Entry 6S8K (X-ray diffraction, 1.52 A resolution); this record covers chains B and F of the 3 polymer chains in the assembly.

# Chain B
Molecule: Tubulin beta-2B chain
From: Bos taurus
UniProt: Q6B856 (TBB2B_BOVIN); the author numbering skips numbers that UniProt does not, so the offset changes along the chain: 1-42 = UniProt 1-42; 45-360 = UniProt 43-358; 369-455 = UniProt 359-445
Amino-acid sequence (445 residues; numbered 1 to 455; 10 numbers in that range are skipped by the numbering (no residue carries them; nothing is unmodelled there); the number before each row is that of its first residue):
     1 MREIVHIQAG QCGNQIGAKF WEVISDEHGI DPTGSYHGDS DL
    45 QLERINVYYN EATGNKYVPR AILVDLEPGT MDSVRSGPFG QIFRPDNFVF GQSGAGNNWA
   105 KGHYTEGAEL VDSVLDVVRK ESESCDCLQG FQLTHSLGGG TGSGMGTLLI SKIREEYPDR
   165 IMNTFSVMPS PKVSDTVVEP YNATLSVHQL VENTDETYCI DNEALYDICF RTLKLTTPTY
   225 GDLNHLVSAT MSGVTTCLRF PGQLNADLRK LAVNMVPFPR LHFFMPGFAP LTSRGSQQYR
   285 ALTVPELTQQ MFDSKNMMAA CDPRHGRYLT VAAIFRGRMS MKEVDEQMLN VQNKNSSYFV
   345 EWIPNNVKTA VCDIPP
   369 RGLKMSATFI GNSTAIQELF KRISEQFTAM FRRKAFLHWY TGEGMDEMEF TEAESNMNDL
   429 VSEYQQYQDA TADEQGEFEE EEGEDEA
Unresolved in the structure: 279-283, 441-455
Curated features (UniProtKB/Swiss-Prot):
  - motif: M1 to I4 (MREI motif)
  - binding site (GTP): Q11, E71, S140, G144, T145, G146, N206, N228
  - binding site (Mg(2+)): E71
  - modified residue: S40 (Phosphoserine), T57 (Phosphothreonine), K60 (N6-acetyllysine), S174 (Phosphoserine), T287 (Phosphothreonine), T292 (Phosphothreonine), R320 (Omega-N-methylarginine), E448 (5-glutamyl polyglutamate)
  - cross-link (Glycyl lysine isopeptide (Lys-Gly)): K60 (interchain with G-Cter in ubiquitin), K326 (interchain with G-Cter in ubiquitin)
Ligand contacts:
  - GDP (guanosine-5'-diphosphate): G10, Q11, C12, Q15, I16, D69, A99, N101, S140, G142, G143, G144, T145, G146, V171, P173, V177, E183, N206, L209, Y224, L227, N228
  - Plinabulin (PN6; (3Z,6Z)-3-benzylidene-6-[(5-tert-butyl-1H-imidazol-4-yl)methylidene]piperazine-2,5-dione): Y52, Q136, N167, F169, E200, Y202, V238, T239, C241, L242, L248, L252, L255, A256, M259, A316, A317, I318, K352, T353, A354, I378
From the paper describing this entry:
  - binding site for Plinabulin: E200, G237, V238, C241, I318
  - specificity-determining residues: C241
  - specificity-determining residues: I318 (from molecular simulation)
  - mutagenesis - C241S (0.88 kcal/mol): decreased binding to Plinabulin (from molecular simulation)

# Chain F
Molecule: Designed ankyrin repeat protein (DARPIN) D1
From: synthetic construct
Notes: antibody fragment or engineered binder
Amino-acid sequence (155 residues; row label = number of the first residue in the row):
    13 DLGKKLLEAA RAGQDDEVRI LMANGADVNA TDASGLTPLH LAATYGHLEI VEVLLKHGAD
    73 VNAIDIMGST PLHLAALIGH LEIVEVLLKH GADVNAVDTW GDTPLHLAAI MGHLEIVEVL
   133 LKHGADVNAQ DKFGKTAFDI SIDNGNEDLA EILQK

# Interface between chain B and chain F
Pairs across the interface (32):
  P175(B) with M123(F)
  K176(B) with N158(F), hydrogen bond; D160(F), salt bridge
  V181(B) with I90(F); M123(F), hydrophobic; H125(F)
  R215(B) with E159(F), salt bridge; D160(F), salt bridge
  E393(B) with I122(F); I152(F)
  Q394(B) with I122(F), hydrogen bond (side chain-backbone); M123(F)
  A397(B) with L89(F); I122(F), hydrophobic
  M398(B) with L89(F), hydrophobic; I90(F), hydrophobic; M123(F), hydrophobic
  R400(B) with W112(F); D114(F), salt bridge
  R401(B) with S81(F); L86(F); L89(F); D110(F), salt bridge; W112(F); D114(F), salt bridge; L119(F)
  A403(B) with I90(F), hydrophobic
  F404(B) with T56(F); Y57(F), hydrogen bond (backbone-side chain); I90(F), hydrophobic
  H406(B) with R23(F), hydrogen bond; Y57(F), hydrogen bond
Also at the interface, not in a pair above, chain B (16 interface residues in all): P184, Y210, W407
Also at the interface, not in a pair above, chain F (21 interface residues in all): G124, N156, E163

# In short
16 residues of chain B face 21 of chain F across their interface; the contacts include 5 hydrogen bonds and 6
salt bridges. Polar pairs include K176(B)-D160(F), R215(B)-E159(F) and R215(B)-D160(F). From the paper: a
binding site for Plinabulin at E200(B), G237(B) and V238(B) among others; C241S of chain B reduces binding to
Plinabulin.
Here chain B is Tubulin beta-2B chain (Bos taurus) and chain F is Designed ankyrin repeat protein (DARPIN) D1
(synthetic construct). Entry 6S8K (Structure, Thermodynamics, and Kinetics of Plinabulin Binding to two
Tubulin Isotypes) was determined by X-ray diffraction (same publication as 6S8L).
